PDB entry 2HEZ | X-ray diffraction, 2.50 A resolution | chains A and B

[Chain A (and B)]
Protein: Bile salt hydrolase
From: Bifidobacterium longum
Notes: EC 3.5.1.24; chain B of this document is another copy of the same molecule, construct and numbering; everything in this record applies to it too
Reference sequence: Q9KK62 (Q9KK62_BIFLO); residues 1-316 here correspond to UniProt positions 2-317 (UniProt number = residue number + 1)
Amino-acid sequence (316 residues; each row starts with the number of its first residue):
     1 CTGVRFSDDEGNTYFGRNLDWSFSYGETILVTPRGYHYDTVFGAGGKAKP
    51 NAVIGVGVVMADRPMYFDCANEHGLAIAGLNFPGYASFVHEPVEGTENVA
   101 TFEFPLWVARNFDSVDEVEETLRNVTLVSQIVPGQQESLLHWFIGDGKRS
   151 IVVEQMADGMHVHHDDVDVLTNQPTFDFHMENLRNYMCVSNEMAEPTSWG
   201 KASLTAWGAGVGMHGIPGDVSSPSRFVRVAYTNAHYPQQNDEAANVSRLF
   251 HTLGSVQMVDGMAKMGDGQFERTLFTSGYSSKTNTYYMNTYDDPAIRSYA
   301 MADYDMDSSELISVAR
Differences from the reference sequence: modified residue (1)
Modified positions: C1 (cysteinesulfonic acid; OCS)

[Chain A / chain B interface]
Residue-residue contacts (11; chain A residue first):
  Y85(A) with E181(B), hydrogen bond; R184(B), hydrogen bond
  P174(A) with E181(B)
  F178(A) with F178(B), hydrophobic; E181(B); N182(B)
  E181(A) with Y85(B), hydrogen bond; P174(B); F178(B)
  N182(A) with F178(B)
  R184(A) with Y85(B), hydrogen bond
Also at the interface, not in a pair above, chain A (8 interface residues in all): N185, P223
Also at the interface, not in a pair above, chain B (8 interface residues in all): N185, P223

[Summary]
The chain A/chain B interface involves 8 residues from each chain, with 4 hydrogen bonds. Polar contacts
include Y85(A)-E181(B) and Y85(A)-R184(B).
Both chains are Bile salt hydrolase (Bifidobacterium longum). Entry 2HEZ (Bifidobacterium longum bile salt
hydrolase) was determined by X-ray diffraction together with 2HF0 from the same study.
